2YNU - chain A; structure by X-ray diffraction, 2.06 A resolution.

[Chain A]
Molecule: Gim-1 protein
Organism: Pseudomonas aeruginosa
Reference sequence: Q704V1 (Q704V1_PSEAI); the construct has insertions or renumbered stretches relative to UniProt, so the offset changes along the chain: 37-45 = UniProt 19-27; 47-100 = UniProt 28-81; 104-107 = UniProt 83-86; 109-131 = UniProt 87-109; 6 more segments
Chain sequence (233 residues; each row starts with the number of its first residue; note: 39 numbers in that range are skipped by the numbering (no residue carries them; nothing is unmodelled there)):
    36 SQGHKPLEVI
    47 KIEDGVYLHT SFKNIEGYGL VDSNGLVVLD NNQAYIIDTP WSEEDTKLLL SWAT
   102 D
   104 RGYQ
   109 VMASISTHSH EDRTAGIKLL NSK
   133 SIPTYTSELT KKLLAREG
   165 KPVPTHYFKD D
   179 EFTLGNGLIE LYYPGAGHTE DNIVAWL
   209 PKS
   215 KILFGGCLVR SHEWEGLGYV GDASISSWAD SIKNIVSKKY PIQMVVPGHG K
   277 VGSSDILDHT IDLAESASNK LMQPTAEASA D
Not modelled in the structure: 36-39, 296-307
Differences from the reference sequence: expression tag (36)
Reported in the primary citation:
  - conformationally variable residues (order/disorder transition, side-chain flip): His116, His118, Trp228

[In short]
From the paper: conformational variability at His116, His118 and Trp228.
Chain A is Gim-1 protein (Pseudomonas aeruginosa); the structure, Apo GIM-1 with 2Mol. Crystal structures of
Pseudomonas aeruginosa GIM-1: active site plasticity in metallo-beta-lactamases, was determined by X-ray
diffraction, deposited together with 2YNT and 2YNV.
